7H2G - chains A and B; structure by X-ray diffraction, 1.25 A resolution.

== Chain A ==
Name: Serine protease subunit NS2B
Source organism: Zika virus
UniProt: Q32ZE1 (POLG_ZIKV); residues 46-89 here correspond to UniProt positions 1414-1457 (UniProt number = residue number + 1368)
Amino-acid sequence (46 residues; each row starts with the number of its first residue):
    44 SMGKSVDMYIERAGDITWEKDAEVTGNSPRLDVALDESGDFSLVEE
Disordered / not traced: 44-49, 89
Sequence notes: expression tag (44-45)

== Chain B ==
Name: Serine protease NS3
Source organism: Zika virus
Notes: EC 3.4.21.91, 3.6.1.15, 3.6.4.13
UniProt: Q32ZE1 (POLG_ZIKV); residues 11-177 here correspond to UniProt positions 1509-1675 (UniProt number = residue number + 1498)
Amino-acid sequence (168 residues; each row starts with the number of its first residue):
    10 MKEVKKGETTDGVYRVMTRRLLGSTQVGVGVMQEGVFHTMWHVTKGAALR
    60 SGEGRLDPYWGDVKQDLVSYCGPWKLDAAWDGLSEVQLLAVPPGERAKNI
   110 QTLPGIFKTKDGDIGAVALDYPAGTSGSPILDKCGRVIGLYGNGVVIKNG
   160 SYVSAITQGKREEETPVE
Disordered / not traced: 10-15, 172-177
Sequence notes: initiating methionine (10); conflict Lys-107 (Arg1605 in Q32ZE1)
Small-molecule neighbours: Z1509195674 (ZA9; 4-[(3S)-piperidin-3-yl]-1H-indole): His-51, Asp-129, Tyr-130, Pro-131, Ala-132, Ser-135, Tyr-150, Gly-151, Tyr-161

== Chain A / chain B interface ==
Contacting residue pairs (97):
  Asp-50(A) with Met-26(B); Thr-27(B); Arg-28(B); Arg-59(B), salt bridge
  Met-51(A) with Met-26(B); Val-36(B), hydrophobic; Val-52(B); Thr-53(B); Leu-58(B); Arg-59(B), hydrogen bond (backbone-backbone)
  Tyr-52(A) with Arg-24(B); Val-25(B); Met-26(B), hydrogen bond (backbone-backbone); Arg-28(B), hydrogen bond; Ser-33(B), hydrogen bond; Arg-59(B)
  Ile-53(A) with Tyr-23(B), hydrophobic; Arg-24(B); Met-41(B), hydrophobic; Arg-59(B), hydrogen bond (backbone-backbone); Ser-60(B); Leu-65(B), hydrophobic
  Glu-54(A) with Tyr-23(B); Arg-24(B), hydrogen bond (backbone-backbone)
  Arg-55(A) with Glu-17(B); Thr-19(B); Asp-20(B), hydrogen bond (side chain-backbone); Gly-21(B); Val-22(B); Tyr-23(B)
  Ala-56(A) with Val-22(B), hydrogen bond (backbone-backbone); Val-100(B), hydrophobic; Ala-106(B)
  Gly-57(A) with Gly-21(B); Val-22(B), hydrogen bond (backbone-backbone)
  Asp-58(A) with Leu-98(B)
  Ile-59(A) with Gly-21(B); Val-22(B); Val-40(B), hydrophobic; Leu-98(B), hydrophobic; Leu-140(B), hydrophobic; Gly-144(B); Val-146(B), hydrophobic
  Thr-60(A) with Asn-108(B), hydrogen bond (backbone-side chain); Leu-140(B)
  Trp-61(A) with Glu-94(B); Val-95(B); Gln-96(B); Gln-110(B); Leu-140(B); Asp-141(B); Lys-142(B)
  Glu-62(A) with Gln-96(B), hydrogen bond (backbone-side chain); Asn-108(B)
  Ala-65(A) with Gln-96(B); Asn-108(B)
  Glu-66(A) with Ile-109(B); Gln-110(B), hydrogen bond (backbone-backbone)
  Val-67(A) with Glu-94(B); Gln-110(B)
  Thr-68(A) with Ile-109(B); Gln-110(B), hydrogen bond (backbone-backbone); Thr-111(B), hydrogen bond (backbone-side chain); Leu-128(B)
  Gly-69(A) with Thr-111(B); Ala-127(B)
  Asn-70(A) with Leu-112(B); Ala-127(B)
  Ser-71(A) with Leu-112(B), hydrogen bond (side chain-backbone); Pro-113(B); Gly-114(B)
  Pro-72(A) with Gly-114(B); Ile-115(B), hydrogen bond (backbone-backbone); Ala-127(B)
  Arg-73(A) with Ile-115(B)
  Leu-74(A) with Ile-115(B), hydrogen bond (backbone-backbone); Phe-116(B); Lys-117(B), hydrogen bond (backbone-backbone); Ile-156(B), hydrophobic
  Asp-75(A) with Lys-117(B)
  Val-76(A) with Phe-116(B), hydrophobic; Lys-117(B), hydrogen bond (backbone-backbone); Thr-118(B)
  Leu-78(A) with Lys-73(B)
  Asp-79(A) with Lys-73(B)
  Glu-80(A) with Lys-73(B)
  Ser-81(A) with Val-72(B)
  Gly-82(A) with Val-72(B); Lys-73(B); Asn-152(B), hydrogen bond (backbone-side chain)
  Phe-84(A) with Phe-116(B), hydrophobic; Asn-152(B); Gly-153(B); Val-154(B), hydrophobic; Ala-164(B), hydrophobic
  Leu-86(A) with Val-154(B), hydrophobic; Ile-156(B), hydrophobic
Other interface residues (no listed pair), chain A (33 interface residues in all): Ser-85
Other interface residues (no listed pair), chain B (59 interface residues in all): Phe-46, Ala-57, Ile-123, Pro-138, Val-155, Lys-157, Val-162

== Summary ==
The interface between chain A and chain B involves 33 residues on one side and 59 on the other; the contacts
include 20 hydrogen bonds and 1 salt bridge. Polar contacts include Asp-50(A)/Arg-59(B), Tyr-52(A)/Arg-28(B)
and Tyr-52(A)/Ser-33(B). Chain B binds Z1509195674.
Here chain A is Serine protease subunit NS2B and chain B is Serine protease NS3, both from Zika virus. Entry
7H2G (PanDDA analysis group deposition -- Crystal Structure of ZIKV NS2B-NS3 protease in complex with
Z1509195674) was determined by X-ray diffraction.
